PDB entry 3K9Y | X-ray diffraction, 2.80 A resolution | chain A

[Chain A]
Molecule: 1,25-dihydroxyvitamin D(3) 24-hydroxylase, mitochondrial
Source organism: Rattus norvegicus
Notes: EC 1.14.13.-
UniProt: Q09128 (CP24A_RAT); residues 34-514 here = UniProt positions 34-514
Chain sequence (482 residues; numbered 33 to 514; the number before each row is that of its first residue):
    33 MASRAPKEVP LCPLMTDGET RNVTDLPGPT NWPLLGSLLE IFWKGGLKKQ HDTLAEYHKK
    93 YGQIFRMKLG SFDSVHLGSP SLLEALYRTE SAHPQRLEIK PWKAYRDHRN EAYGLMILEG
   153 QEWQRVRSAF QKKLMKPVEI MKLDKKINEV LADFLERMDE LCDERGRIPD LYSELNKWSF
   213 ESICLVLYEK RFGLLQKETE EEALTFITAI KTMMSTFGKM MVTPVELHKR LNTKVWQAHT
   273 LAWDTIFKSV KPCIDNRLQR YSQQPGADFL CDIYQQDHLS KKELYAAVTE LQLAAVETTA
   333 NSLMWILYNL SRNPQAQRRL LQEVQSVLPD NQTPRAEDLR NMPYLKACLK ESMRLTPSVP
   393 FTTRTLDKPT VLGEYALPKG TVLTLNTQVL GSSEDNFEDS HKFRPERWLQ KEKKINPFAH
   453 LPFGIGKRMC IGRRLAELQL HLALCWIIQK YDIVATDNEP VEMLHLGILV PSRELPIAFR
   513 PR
Unresolved in the structure: 33-53
Differences from the reference sequence: expression tag (33); engineered mutation D57 (Ser in Q09128)
Bound ions: heme Fe near C462 (its only coordinating residue here)
Residues lining bound ligands:
  - 5-cyclohexyl-1-pentyl-beta-D-maltoside (CM5), molecule 1: L70, F74, L79, Q82, L101, I131, V254, F393, H497, G499
  - 5-cyclohexyl-1-pentyl-beta-D-maltoside (CM5), molecule 2: L79, M246, S247, F249, G250, K251, M253, V254, E329, L498, G499
  - heme (HEM): R128, L147, M148, W155, R159, E322, L323, A326, A327, T330, T331, S334, M385, V391, T394, R396, P454, F455, G456, I457, R460, M461, C462, I463, G464, A468, L472
Swiss-Prot annotation at these positions:
  - binding site (heme): C462
  - mutagenesis: T416 (T416F: Increases the C23:C24 hydroxylation ratio from 0.01 to 0.12; T416I: Increases the C23:C24 hydroxylation ratio from 0.01 to 0.19 ...), I500 (I500A: Increases the C23:C24 hydroxylation ratio from 0.01 to 0.15; I500T/L: Increases the C23:C24 hydroxylation ratio from 0.01 to 0.16 ...)
What the authors report for this chain:
  - mutagenesis - S57D: increased stability (citing earlier work)
  - mutagenesis - S57D: unchanged catalytic activity (citing earlier work)
  - mutagenesis - R465F: abolished catalytic activity (citing earlier work)

[Overview]
Chain A binds heme and 5-cyclohexyl-1-pentyl-beta-D-maltoside. From UniProt: heme-binding residue C462 and 2
mutagenesis sites. From the paper: S57D increases stability; R465F abolishes catalytic activity.
Chain A is 1,25-dihydroxyvitamin D(3) 24-hydroxylase, mitochondrial (Rattus norvegicus); the structure,
Crystal structure of rat mitochondrial P450 24A1 S57D in complex with CYMAL-5, was determined by X-ray
diffraction together with 3K9V from the same study.
